9FOJ - chains A and E of the 6 polymer chains in the assembly; structure by electron microscopy, 3.82 A resolution.

Chain A:
Name: Envelope protein E
Organism: Langat virus (strain TP21)
Reference sequence: P29837 (POLG_LANVT); residues 1-496 here correspond to UniProt positions 281-776 (UniProt number = residue number + 280)
Chain sequence (496 residues; numbered 1 to 496; the number before each row is that of its first residue):
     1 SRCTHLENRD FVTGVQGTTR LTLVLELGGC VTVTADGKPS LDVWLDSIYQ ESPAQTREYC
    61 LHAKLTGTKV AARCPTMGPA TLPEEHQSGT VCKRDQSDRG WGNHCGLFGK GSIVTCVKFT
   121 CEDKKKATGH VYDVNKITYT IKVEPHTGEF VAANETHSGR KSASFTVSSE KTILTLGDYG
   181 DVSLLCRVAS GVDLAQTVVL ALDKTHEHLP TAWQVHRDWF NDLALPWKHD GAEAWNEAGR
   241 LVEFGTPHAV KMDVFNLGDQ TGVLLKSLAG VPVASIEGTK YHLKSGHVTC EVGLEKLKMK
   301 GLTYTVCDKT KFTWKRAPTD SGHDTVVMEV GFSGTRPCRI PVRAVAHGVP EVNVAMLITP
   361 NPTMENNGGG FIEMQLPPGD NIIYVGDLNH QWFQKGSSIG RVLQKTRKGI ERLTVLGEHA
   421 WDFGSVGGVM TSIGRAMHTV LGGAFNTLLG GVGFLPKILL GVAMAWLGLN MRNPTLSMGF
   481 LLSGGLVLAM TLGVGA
Covalently attached groups: N-acetylglucosamine (NAG) linked to Asn154
Curated features (UniProtKB/Swiss-Prot):
  - region: Asp98 to Gly111 (Fusion peptide)
  - site: Ala496 (Cleavage)
  - glycosylation: Asn154 (N-linked (GlcNAc...) asparagine)
From the paper describing this entry:
  - post-translational modification sites: Asn154

Chain E:
Name: Small envelope protein M
Organism: Langat virus (strain TP21)
Reference sequence: P29837 (POLG_LANVT); residues 1-74 here correspond to UniProt positions 207-280 (UniProt number = residue number + 206)
Chain sequence (74 residues; each row starts with the number of its first residue):
     1 VLIPSHAQRD LTGRGHQWLE GEAVKAHLTR VEGWVWKNKL FTLSLVMVAW LMVDGLLPRI
    61 LIVVVALALA PAYA
Differences from the reference sequence: conflict Ala70 (Val276 in P29837)
Curated features (UniProtKB/Swiss-Prot):
  - site: Ala74 (Cleavage)

Interface between chain A and chain E:
Residue-residue contacts (4; chain A residue first):
  His248(A) with His16(E), hydrogen bond
  Phe255(A) with Trp18(E), hydrophobic
  Lys266(A) with Leu2(E)
  Pro456(A) with Tyr73(E)
Interface residues without a listed pair, chain A (6 interface residues in all): Glu243, Leu257
Interface residues without a listed pair, chain E (5 interface residues in all): Leu19

Summary:
Chain A and chain E form an interface of 6 and 5 residues respectively; the contacts include 1 hydrogen bond.
Its one hydrogen-bonded contact is His248(A)-His16(E). The paper reports a modification site at Asn154(A).
Chain A is Envelope protein E and chain E is Small envelope protein M, both from Langat virus (strain TP21);
the structure, LGTV TP21. Langat virus, strain TP21, was determined by electron microscopy (same publication
as 9FK0 and 9H28).
